PDB entry 6INQ | electron microscopy, 6.90 A resolution (low resolution: residue-level contacts below are approximate; hydrogen-bond / salt-bridge calls are withheld) | chains N and e of the 25 polymer chains in the assembly

[Chain N]
Molecule: 198-nt DNA strand
Sequence (198 nucleotides; numbered -125 to 72; the number before each row is that of its first residue; numbers below 1 keep their minus sign (DG-125 is residue -125)):
  -125 GCTTACGTCA GTCTGGCCAT CTTTGTGTTT GGTGTGTTTG GGTGGTGGCC GTTTTCGTTG
   -65 TTTTTTTCTG TCTCGTGCCT GGTGTCTTGG GTGTAATCCC CTTGGCGGTT AAAACGCGGG
    -5 GGACAGCGCG TACGTGCGTT TAAGCGGTGC TAGAGCTGTC TACGACCAAT TGAGCGGCCT
    55 CGGCACCGGG ATTCTGAT
Not modelled in the structure: -125 to -53, -40 to -32

[Chain e]
Name: Histone H3.3
From: Homo sapiens
UniProtKB: P84243 (H33_HUMAN); residues 0-135 here correspond to UniProt positions 1-136 (UniProt number = residue number + 1)
Amino-acid sequence (139 residues; numbered -3 to 135; the number before each row is that of its first residue; numbers below 1 keep their minus sign (Gly-3 is residue -3)):
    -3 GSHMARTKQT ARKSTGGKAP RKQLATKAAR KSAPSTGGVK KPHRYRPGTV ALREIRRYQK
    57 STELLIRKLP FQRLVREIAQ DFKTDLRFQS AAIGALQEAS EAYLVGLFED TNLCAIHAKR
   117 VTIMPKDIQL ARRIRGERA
Not modelled in the structure: -3 to 38
Construct notes: expression tag (-3 to -1)
UniProt features mapped onto this chain:
  - site: Ser31 (Interaction with ZMYND11)
  - modified residue: Arg2 (Asymmetric dimethylarginine), Thr3 (Phosphothreonine), Lys4 (Allysine), Gln5 (5-glutamyl dopamine), Thr6 (Phosphothreonine), Arg8 (Citrulline), Lys9 (N6,N6,N6-trimethyllysine), Ser10 (ADP-ribosylserine), Thr11 (Phosphothreonine), Lys14 (N6-(2-hydroxyisobutyryl)lysine), Arg17 (Asymmetric dimethylarginine), Lys18 (N6-(2-hydroxyisobutyryl)lysine), Lys23 (N6-(2-hydroxyisobutyryl)lysine), Arg26 (Citrulline), Lys27 (N6,N6,N6-trimethyllysine), Ser28 (ADP-ribosylserine), Ser31 (Phosphoserine), Lys36 (N6,N6,N6-trimethyllysine), Lys37 (N6-methyllysine), Tyr41 (Phosphotyrosine) and 9 more in UniProt
  - lipidation: Lys18 (N6-decanoyllysine)

[How chain N and chain e interact]
Pairs across the interface (14; chain N residue first):
  DA-14(N) - Arg63(e)
  DA-13(N) - Arg63(e)
  DG-8(N) - Arg40(e)
  DG-5(N) - Arg42(e)
  DG-5(N) - Pro43(e)
  DG-4(N) - Thr118(e)
  DA-3(N) - Val117(e)
  DA-3(N) - Thr118(e)
  DC-2(N) - Arg116(e)
  DC-2(N) - Met120(e)
  DT69(N) - Thr45(e)
  DG70(N) - Arg42(e)
  DG70(N) - Thr45(e)
  DA71(N) - Arg42(e)
Interface residues without a listed pair, chain e (10 interface residues in all): His39

[Summary]
Chain N and chain e each contribute 10 residues to their interface.
Here chain N is a 198-nt DNA strand and chain e is Histone H3.3 (Homo sapiens). Entry 6INQ (RNA polymerase II
elongation complex stalled at SHL(-1) of the nucleosome, with foreign DNA (+1 position)) was determined by
electron microscopy (same publication as 6A5L, 6A5O, 6A5P, 6A5R, 6A5T and 6A5U).
